1BQH - chains A and B of the 5 polymer chains in the assembly; structure by X-ray diffraction, 2.80 A resolution.

[Chain A]
Name: Protein (H-2 class I histocompatibility antigen)
Organism: Mus musculus
Notes: fragment: alpha chain
UniProt: P01901 (HA1B_MOUSE); residues 1-274 here correspond to UniProt positions 22-295 (UniProt number = residue number + 21)
Amino-acid sequence (274 residues; numbered 1 to 274; the number before each row is that of its first residue):
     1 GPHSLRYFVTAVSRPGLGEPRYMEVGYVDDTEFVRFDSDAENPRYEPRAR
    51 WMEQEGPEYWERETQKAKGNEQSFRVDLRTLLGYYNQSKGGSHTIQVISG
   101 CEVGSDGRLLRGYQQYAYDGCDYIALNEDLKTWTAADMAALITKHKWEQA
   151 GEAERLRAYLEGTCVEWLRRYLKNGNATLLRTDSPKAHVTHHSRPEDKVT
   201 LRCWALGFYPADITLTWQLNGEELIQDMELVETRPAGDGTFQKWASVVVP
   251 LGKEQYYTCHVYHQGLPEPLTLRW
Disulfide bonds: Cys101-Cys164, Cys203-Cys259
UniProt features mapped onto this chain:
  - glycosylation (N-linked (GlcNAc...) asparagine): Asn86, Asn176

[Chain B]
Name: Protein (beta-2-microglobulin )
Organism: Mus musculus
Notes: fragment: beta chain
UniProt: P01887 (B2MG_MOUSE); residues 1-99 here correspond to UniProt positions 21-119 (UniProt number = residue number + 20)
Amino-acid sequence (99 residues; each row starts with the number of its first residue):
     1 IQKTPQIQVYSRHPPENGKPNILNCYVTQFHPPHIEIQMLKNGKKIPKVE
    51 MSDMSFSKDWSFYILAHTEFTPTETDTYACRVKHDSMAEPKTVYWDRDM
Disulfide bonds: Cys25-Cys80

[Interface between chain A and chain B]
Residue-residue contacts (52; chain A residue first):
  Phe8(A) with Phe56(B), hydrophobic
  Val9(A) with Phe56(B)
  Thr10(A) with Phe56(B); Phe62(B)
  Val12(A) with His34(B)
  Arg14(A) with His34(B), hydrogen bond
  Met23(A) with Met54(B)
  Tyr27(A) with Ser55(B)
  Arg35(A) with Asp53(B), salt bridge; Met54(B), hydrogen bond (side chain-backbone); Ser55(B)
  Arg48(A) with Asp53(B), salt bridge
  Ser92(A) with His34(B), hydrogen bond
  Thr94(A) with His31(B)
  Gln96(A) with His31(B), hydrogen bond; Phe56(B); Trp60(B), hydrogen bond (side chain-backbone); Phe62(B)
  Ile98(A) with Phe56(B), hydrophobic; Lys58(B); Trp60(B), hydrophobic
  Gln115(A) with Trp60(B)
  Ala117(A) with Trp60(B)
  Asp119(A) with Ile1(B); His31(B)
  Gly120(A) with His31(B), hydrogen bond (backbone-side chain); Trp60(B)
  Cys121(A) with Ile1(B), hydrophobic
  Asp122(A) with Trp60(B)
  His192(A) with Asp98(B), salt bridge
  Arg202(A) with Asp98(B), hydrogen bond (side chain-backbone)
  Trp204(A) with Asp98(B); Met99(B)
  Val231(A) with Gln8(B)
  Glu232(A) with Gln8(B), hydrogen bond (backbone-side chain); Thr28(B), hydrogen bond
  Thr233(A) with Tyr26(B)
  Arg234(A) with Gln8(B), hydrogen bond; Tyr10(B); Tyr26(B); Met99(B), hydrogen bond (side chain-backbone)
  Pro235(A) with Tyr10(B), hydrogen bond (backbone-side chain); Asn24(B); Tyr26(B)
  Ala236(A) with Arg12(B), hydrogen bond (backbone-side chain); Asn24(B), hydrogen bond (backbone-side chain)
  Gly237(A) with Arg12(B), hydrogen bond (backbone-side chain)
  Asp238(A) with Arg12(B)
  Gln242(A) with Tyr10(B); Ser11(B), hydrogen bond (side chain-backbone); Arg12(B), hydrogen bond (side chain-backbone)
  Trp244(A) with Met99(B), hydrogen bond (side chain-backbone)
Other interface residues (no listed pair), chain A (36 interface residues in all): Ser13, Val97, Arg111, Tyr116
Other interface residues (no listed pair), chain B (26 interface residues in all): His13, Gln29, Pro33, Ser57, Tyr63, Leu65, Asp85

[In short]
The interface between chain A and chain B involves 36 residues on one side and 26 on the other; the contacts
include 18 hydrogen bonds and 3 salt bridges. Among the polar pairs are Arg35(A)-Asp53(B), Arg48(A)-Asp53(B)
and His192(A)-Asp98(B).
Chain A is Protein (H-2 class I histocompatibility antigen) and chain B is Protein (beta-2-microglobulin ),
both from Mus musculus; the structure, Murine CD8AA ectodomain fragment in complex with H-2KB/VSV8, was
determined by X-ray diffraction.
